PDB entry 1C5Z | X-ray diffraction, 1.85 A resolution | chains A and B

Chain A:
Protein: Protein (urokinase-type plasminogen activator)
Source organism: Homo sapiens
Notes: EC 3.4.21.73; fragment: short chain
Reference sequence: P00749 (UROK_HUMAN); residues 1-23 here correspond to UniProt positions 156-178 (UniProt number = residue number + 155)
Sequence (23 residues; numbered 1 to 23; the number before each row is that of its first residue):
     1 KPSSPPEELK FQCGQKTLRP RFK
Unresolved in the structure: 1-8, 18-23
UniProt features mapped onto this chain:
  - site: Phe22, Lys23 (Cleavage)
  - modified residue: Ser3 (Phosphoserine)

Chain B:
Protein: Protein (urokinase-type plasminogen activator)
Source organism: Homo sapiens
Notes: EC 3.4.21.73; fragment: catalytic domain
Reference sequence: P00749 (UROK_HUMAN); the construct lacks a stretch of the UniProt sequence and is renumbered around it, so the offset changes along the chain: 16-37 = UniProt 179-200; 38-60 = UniProt 205-227; 63-97 = UniProt 234-268; 98-110 = UniProt 271-283; 5 more segments
Sequence (253 residues; each row starts with the number of its first residue; note: 1 number in that range is skipped by the numbering (no residue carries it; nothing is unmodelled there); a row labelled like 37A-37D holds insertion residues (37A, then the next letters in order)):
    16 IIGGEFTTIE NQPWFAAIYR RH
37A-37D RGGS
    38 VTYVCGGSLM SPCWVISATH CFI
60A-60C DYP
    61 KK
   62A E
    63 DYIVYLGRSR LNSNTQGEMK FEVENLILHK DYSAD
97A-97B TL
    98 AHHNDIALLK IRS
110A-110D KEGR
   111 CAQPSRTIQT ICLPSMYNDP QFGTSCEITG FGKEASTDYL YPEQLKMTVV KLISHRECQQ
170A-170B PH
   171 YYGSEVTTKM LCAAD
185A-185B PQ
   186 WKTDSCQGDS GGPLVCSLQG RMTLTGIVSW GR
   219 GCALK
  223A D
   224 KPGVYTRVSH FLPWIRSHTK EENGLAL
Unresolved in the structure: 243-250
Sequence notes: conflict Ala145 (Asn322 in P00749)
Disulfide bonds: Cys42-Cys58, Cys50-Cys111, Cys136-Cys201, Cys168-Cys182, Cys191-Cys220
Small-molecule neighbours:
  - benzamidine (BEN): Asp189, Ser190, Cys191, Gln192, Ser195, Val213, Ser214, Trp215, Gly216, Gly219, Cys220, Gly226
  - citrate anion (FLC), molecule 1: Arg36, Lys82, Lys110A
  - citrate anion (FLC), molecule 2: Val41, Cys42, His57, Cys58, His99, Cys191, Gln192, Gly193, Asp194, Ser195
  - citrate anion (FLC), molecule 3: Tyr67, Asn76, Glu80, Lys82
UniProt features mapped onto this chain:
  - active site (Charge relay system): His57, Asp102, Ser195
  - modified residue: Ser146 (Phosphoserine)
Reported in the primary citation:
  - binding site for benzamidine: Asp189, Ser190
  - binding site for citrate anion: His57, Gly193, Ser195
  - catalytic residues: His57, Ser195 (citing earlier work)

How chain A and chain B interact:
Disulfides between the chains: Cys13(A)-Cys122(B)
Contacting residue pairs (26; chain A residue first):
  Leu9(A) - Pro114(B)
  Lys10(A) - Pro114(B)
  Phe11(A) - Pro49(B)  hydrophobic
  Phe11(A) - Ala112(B)
  Phe11(A) - Gln113(B)
  Phe11(A) - Pro114(B)
  Phe11(A) - Ile118(B)
  Phe11(A) - Gln119(B)
  Phe11(A) - Thr120(B)
  Gln12(A) - Gln119(B)  hydrogen bond (backbone-side chain)
  Cys13(A) - Thr120(B)
  Cys13(A) - Ile121(B)
  Cys13(A) - Cys122(B)  disulfide
  Gly14(A) - Trp29(B)
  Gly14(A) - Thr120(B)  hydrogen bond (backbone-backbone)
  Gly14(A) - Ile121(B)
  Gly14(A) - Cys122(B)
  Gly14(A) - Met207(B)
  Gln15(A) - Pro28(B)
  Gln15(A) - Trp29(B)
  Gln15(A) - Gln119(B)
  Lys16(A) - Asn26(B)  hydrogen bond (side chain-backbone)
  Lys16(A) - Gln27(B)
  Lys16(A) - Trp29(B)
  Lys16(A) - Glu137(B)  salt bridge
  Thr17(A) - Arg116(B)
Interface residues without a listed pair, chain B (20 interface residues in all): Glu25, Leu46, Ser115, Met157

Summary:
Chain A and chain B form an interface of 9 and 20 residues respectively, with 1 disulfide bond, 3 hydrogen
bonds and 1 salt bridge. Polar pairs include Lys16(A)-Glu137(B), Gln12(A)-Gln119(B) and Lys16(A)-Asn26(B).
From the paper: catalytic residues His57(B) and Ser195(B); a binding site for citrate anion at His57(B),
Gly193(B) and Ser195(B).
Here chain A is Protein (urokinase-type plasminogen activator) and chain B is Protein (urokinase-type
plasminogen activator), both from Homo sapiens. Entry 1C5Z (Structural basis for selectivity of a small
molecule, S1-binding, sub-micromolar inhibitor of urokinase type plasminogen activator) was determined by
X-ray diffraction (same publication as 1C5L, 1C5N, 1C5O, 1C5W, 1C5X and 1C5Y).
